PDB entry 6BUZ | electron microscopy, 3.92 A resolution | chains E and I of the 11 polymer chains in the assembly

[Chain E]
Protein: Histone H3-like centromeric protein A
Organism: Homo sapiens
Reference sequence: P49450 (CENPA_HUMAN); numbering as in UniProt (aligned over 1-140)
Sequence (160 residues; row label = number of the first residue in the row; numbers below 1 keep their minus sign (Met-19 is residue -19)):
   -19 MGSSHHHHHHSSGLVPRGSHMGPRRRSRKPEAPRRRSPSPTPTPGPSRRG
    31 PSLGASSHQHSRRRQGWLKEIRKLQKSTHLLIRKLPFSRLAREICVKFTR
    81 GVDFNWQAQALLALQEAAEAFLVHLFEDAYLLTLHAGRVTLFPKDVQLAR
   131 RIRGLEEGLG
Disordered / not traced: -19 to 44, 136-140
Sequence notes: expression tag (-19 to 0)
Curated features (UniProtKB/Swiss-Prot):
  - region: Gln39 to Leu54 (Important for flexibility of DNA ends that protrude from nucleosomes)
  - modified residue: Gly2 (N,N,N-trimethylglycine), Ser7 (Phosphoserine), Ser17 (Phosphoserine), Ser19 (Phosphoserine), Ser27 (Phosphoserine), Ser68 (Phosphoserine)
  - mutagenesis: Ser7 (S7A: Induces a delay at the terminal stage of cytokinesis and chromosome misalignment during mitosis due to a defect in kinetochore attachment to microtubules), Ser17 (S17A: Impaired mitotic chromosome congression and chromosome segregation; when associated with A-19), Ser19 (S19A: Impaired mitotic chromosome congression and chromosome segregation; when associated with A-17), Ser68 (S68A: No effect on interaction with HJURP. Impairs localization at centromeres; S68E/Q: Impairs interaction with HJURP, association with chromatin and localization at centromeres), Arg80 to Gly81 (Impairs retention at centromeres, but not targeting to centromeres), His104 (H104G: Reduces location at centromeres. Abolishes location at centromeres; when associated with C-112), Leu112 (L112C: No effect on location at centromeres. Abolishes location at centromeres; when associated with G-104)
Reported in the primary citation:
  - mutagenesis - R80C/V82M: abolished binding to Wild-type hCENP-N
  - mutagenesis - R80C/V82M: abolished binding to Maltose-binding periplasmic protein, Centromere protein N chimera

[Chain I]
Molecule: 147-nt DNA strand
Sequence (147 nucleotides; numbered -73 to 73; the number before each row is that of its first residue; numbers below 1 keep their minus sign (DA-73 is residue -73)):
   -73 ATCGAGAATCCCGGTGCCGAGGCCGCTCAATTGGTCGTAGACAGCTCTAG
   -23 CACCGCTTAAACGCACGTACGCGCTGTCCCCCGCGTTTTAACCGCCAAGG
    27 GGATTACTCCCTAGTCTCCAGGCACGTGTCAGATATATACATCCGAT
Disordered / not traced: -73, 73

[Chain E / chain I interface]
Residue-residue contacts (11):
  Gln45(E) - DG9(I)  phosphate contact
  Trp47(E) - DG9(I)  phosphate contact
  Lys49(E) - DT-65(I)  salt bridge to the phosphate
  Arg63(E) - DA17(I)  phosphate contact
  Arg63(E) - DC18(I)  salt bridge to the phosphate
  Lys64(E) - DC18(I)  hydrogen bond to the phosphate
  Leu65(E) - DA17(I)  phosphate contact
  Leu65(E) - DC18(I)  hydrogen bond to the phosphate
  Pro66(E) - DA17(I)  phosphate contact
  Arg69(E) - DA17(I)  salt bridge to the phosphate
  Asn85(E) - DG27(I)  sugar contact
Other interface residues (no listed pair), chain I (6 interface residues in all): DA-66

[Summary]
9 residues of chain E face 6 of chain I across their interface; the contacts include 2 hydrogen bonds and 3
salt bridges. Among the polar pairs are Lys64(E)-DC18(I), Leu65(E)-DC18(I) and Lys49(E)-DT-65(I). The paper
reports that R80C/V82M of chain E abolish binding to Wild-type hCENP-N; R80C/V82M of chain E abolish binding
to Maltose-binding periplasmic protein, Centromere protein N chimera.
Chain E is Histone H3-like centromeric protein A (Homo sapiens) and chain I is a 147-nt DNA strand; the
structure, Cryo-EM structure of CENP-A nucleosome in complex with kinetochore protein CENP-N, was determined
by electron microscopy.
